8SR1 - chains I and K of the 9 polymer chains in the assembly; structure by electron microscopy, 2.18 A resolution.

# Chain I
Protein: Particulate methane monooxygenase alpha subunit
Organism: Methylococcus capsulatus str. Bath
Reference sequence: G1UBD1 (PMOB_METCA); numbering as in UniProt (aligned over 33-414)
Sequence (382 residues; each row starts with the number of its first residue):
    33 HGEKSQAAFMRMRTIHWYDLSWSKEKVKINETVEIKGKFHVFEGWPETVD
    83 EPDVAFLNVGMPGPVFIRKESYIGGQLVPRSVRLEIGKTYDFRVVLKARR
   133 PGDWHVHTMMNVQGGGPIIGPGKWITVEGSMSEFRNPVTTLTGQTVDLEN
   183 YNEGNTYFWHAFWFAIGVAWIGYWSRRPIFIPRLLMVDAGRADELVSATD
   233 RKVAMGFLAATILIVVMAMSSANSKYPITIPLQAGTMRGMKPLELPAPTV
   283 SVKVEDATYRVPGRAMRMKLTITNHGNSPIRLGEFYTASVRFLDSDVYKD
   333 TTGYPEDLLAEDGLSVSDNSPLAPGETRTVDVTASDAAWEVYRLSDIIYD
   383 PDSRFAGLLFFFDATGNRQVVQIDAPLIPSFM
Metal / ion sites: Cu ion site 1: H33, H137, H139; Cu ion site 2: H48, H72, Q404
Small-molecule neighbours: diundecyl phosphatidyl choline (PLC): V248, M251, N255, T261
Swiss-Prot annotation at these positions:
  - binding site (Cu cation): H33, H48, H72, H137, H139

# Chain K
Protein: Ammonia monooxygenase/methane monooxygenase, subunit C family protein
Organism: Methylococcus capsulatus str. Bath
Reference sequence: Q603F1 (Q603F1_METCA); residues 45-280 here correspond to UniProt positions 16-251 (UniProt number = residue number - 29)
Sequence (236 residues; row label = number of the first residue in the row):
    45 LLDKKWLTFALAIYTVFYLWVRWYEGVYGWSAGLDSFAPEFETYWMNFLY
    95 TEIVLEIVTASILWGYLWKTRDRNLAALTPREELRRNFTHLVWLVAYAWA
   145 IYWGASYFTEQDGTWHQTIVRDTDFTPSHIIEFYLSYPIYIITGFAAFIY
   195 AKTRLPFFAKGISLPYLVLVVGPFMILPNVGLNEWGHTFWFMEELFVAPL
   245 HYGFVIFGWLALAVMGTLTQTFYSFAQGGLGQSLCE
Metal / ion sites: Cu ion: N227, H231, H245 (together with 4,4,4-trifluorobutan-1-ol)
Small-molecule neighbours:
  - 1,2-dihexanoyl-sn-glycero-3-phosphocholine (HXG), molecule 1: L63, R66, W67, W143, Y146, W147, Y151
  - 1,2-dihexanoyl-sn-glycero-3-phosphocholine (HXG), molecule 2: W234, F235, M236, E237, P243, Y246
  - 1,2-didecanoyl-sn-glycero-3-phosphocholine (P1O), molecule 1: W50, F53, A54, Y58, T103, L107, Y110, L111, R130, T133, V136, W137, A140, I186, T187, Y194, R198
  - 1,2-didecanoyl-sn-glycero-3-phosphocholine (P1O), molecule 2: S105, W108, G109, W112, F189, F192, I193, K196, I206, L211, F218
  - 1,2-didecanoyl-sn-glycero-3-phosphocholine (P1O), molecule 3: L208, L211, V212, V215, L254
  - diundecyl phosphatidyl choline (PLC), molecule 1: I57, V60, F61, W64, W67, Y68, Y72, Y88, N91, F92, T95, E96, L99, E100, T103, L179, I183, I186
  - diundecyl phosphatidyl choline (PLC), molecule 2: S80, F81, F85, M90, L93, Y94, I97, V98, I101, T167, D168, F169, Y178, L221, P222, V224, G225, E228
  - diundecyl phosphatidyl choline (PLC), molecule 3: I97, E100, I101, F169, Y178, P182, L221
  - diundecyl phosphatidyl choline (PLC), molecule 4: L226, W229, F233, W234, F235, M236, P243, Y246, G247
  - diundecyl phosphatidyl choline (PLC), molecule 5: F235, E237, Y246, V249, I250, W253
  - 4,4,4-trifluorobutan-1-ol (WIY): D156, H160, R165, N227, H231, E237, E238, L239, F240, H245

# Interface between chain I and chain K
Residue-residue contacts - 29 pairs, chain I then chain K:
  H33(I) with L78(K); D166(K)
  G34(I) with V164(K); R165(K); D166(K)
  E35(I) with D166(K)
  K36(I) with D79(K), salt bridge; F81(K)
  S37(I) with S80(K); F81(K); D166(K), hydrogen bond
  M93(I) with T162(K)
  P94(I) with W74(K); L78(K), hydrophobic
  G95(I) with T162(K)
  Q145(I) with E237(K)
  G146(I) with M236(K)
  G147(I) with M236(K)
  G148(I) with M236(K)
  I151(I) with V164(K), hydrophobic
  F212(I) with F266(K), hydrophobic
  I213(I) with F266(K), hydrophobic; L278(K), hydrophobic
  L216(I) with F266(K), hydrophobic; Y267(K), hydrophobic
  L217(I) with L278(K), hydrophobic; C279(K), hydrophobic
  D220(I) with Y267(K), hydrogen bond
  R375(I) with F81(K)
Interface residues without a listed pair, chain I (23 interface residues in all): R132, M141, P214, M218
Interface residues without a listed pair, chain K (18 interface residues in all): T263, F269, L274

# In short
The interface between chain I and chain K involves 23 residues on one side and 18 on the other, with 2
hydrogen bonds and 1 salt bridge. Among the polar pairs are K36(I)-D79(K), S37(I)-D166(K) and D220(I)-Y267(K).
Chain I binds diundecyl phosphatidyl choline.
Chain I is Particulate methane monooxygenase alpha subunit and chain K is Ammonia monooxygenase/methane
monooxygenase, subunit C family protein, both from Methylococcus capsulatus str. Bath; the structure,
particulate methane monooxygenase crosslinked with 4,4,4-trifluorobutanol bound, was determined by electron
microscopy (same publication as 8SR5, 8SQW, 8SR2, 8SR4 and 8OYI).
